Entry 7UGQ (electron microscopy, 3.40 A resolution); this record covers chains A and B of the 18 polymer chains in the assembly.

# Chain A (and B)
Molecule: Envelope glycoprotein gp120
Source organism: Human immunodeficiency virus 1
Notes: chain B of this document is another copy of the same molecule, construct and numbering; everything in this record applies to it too
Reference sequence: D7S1H2 (D7S1H2_9HIV1); residues 33-506 here correspond to UniProt positions 32-505 (UniProt number = residue number - 1)
Sequence (447 residues; each row starts with the number of its first residue; note: 31 numbers in that range are skipped by the numbering (no residue carries them; nothing is unmodelled there); a row labelled like 321A-321C holds insertion residues (321A, then the next letters in order)):
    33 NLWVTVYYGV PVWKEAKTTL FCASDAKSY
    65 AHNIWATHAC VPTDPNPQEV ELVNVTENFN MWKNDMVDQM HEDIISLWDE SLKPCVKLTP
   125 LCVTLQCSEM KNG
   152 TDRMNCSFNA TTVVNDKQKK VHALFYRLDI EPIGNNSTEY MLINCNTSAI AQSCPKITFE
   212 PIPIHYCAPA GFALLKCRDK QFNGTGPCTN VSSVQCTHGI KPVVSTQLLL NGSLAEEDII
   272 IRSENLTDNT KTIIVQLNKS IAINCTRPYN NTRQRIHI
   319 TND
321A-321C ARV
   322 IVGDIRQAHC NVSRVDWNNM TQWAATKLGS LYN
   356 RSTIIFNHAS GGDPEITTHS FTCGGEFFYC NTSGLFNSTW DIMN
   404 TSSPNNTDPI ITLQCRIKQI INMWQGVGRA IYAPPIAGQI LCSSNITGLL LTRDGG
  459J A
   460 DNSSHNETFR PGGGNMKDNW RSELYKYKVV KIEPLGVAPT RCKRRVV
Construct notes: conflict Asn-33 (Asp32 in D7S1H2), Val-496 (Ile495 in D7S1H2), Arg-500 (Lys499 in D7S1H2), Cys-501 (Ala500 in D7S1H2), Lys-502 (Arg501 in D7S1H2)
Disulfide bonds: Cys-54/Cys-74, Cys-119/Cys-205, Cys-126/Cys-196, Cys-131/Cys-157, Cys-218/Cys-247, Cys-228/Cys-239, Cys-296/Cys-331, Cys-378/Cys-445, Cys-385/Cys-418
Glycans and other covalent adducts: N-acetylglucosamine (NAG) linked to Asn-88, Asn-156, Asn-160, Asn-197, Asn-234, Asn-241, Asn-262, Asn-276, Asn-289, Asn-295, Asn-301, Asn-340, Asn-354, Asn-386, Asn-392, Asn-448, Asn-461; glycan linked to Asn-332, Asn-465
What the authors report for this chain:
  - post-translational modification sites: Asn-197, Asn-234, Asn-276, Asn-354, Asn-386, Asn-392, Asn-461, Asn-465

# How chain A and chain B interact
Pairs across the interface (13; chain A residue first):
  Pro-118(A) / Lys-117(B)
  Val-164(A) / Cys-196(B)
  Val-164(A) / Asn-197(B)
  Val-165(A) / Cys-126(B)
  Val-165(A) / Val-127(B)
  Val-165(A) / Thr-128(B)
  Val-165(A) / Ile-184(B)  hydrophobic
  Val-165(A) / Met-192(B)  hydrophobic
  Asn-166(A) / Thr-123(B)  hydrogen bond (side chain-backbone)
  Asn-166(A) / Pro-124(B)
  Asn-166(A) / Cys-126(B)  hydrogen bond (backbone-backbone)
  Asp-167(A) / Val-127(B)
  Asp-167(A) / Thr-128(B)  hydrogen bond (side chain-backbone)
Interface residues without a listed pair, chain A (7 interface residues in all): Lys-168, His-308

# Overview
7 residues of chain A and 10 residues of chain B are in contact, with 3 hydrogen bonds. Polar pairs include
Asn-166(A)/Thr-123(B), Asp-167(A)/Thr-128(B) and Asn-166(A)/Cys-126(B). N-acetylglucosamine is covalently
linked to Asn-88(A), Asn-156(A), Asn-160(A), Asn-197(A), Asn-234(A) and Asn-241(A) and 11 more. From the
paper: modification sites Asn-197(A), Asn-234(A) and Asn-276(A) among others.
Chain A and chain B are both Envelope glycoprotein gp120 (Human immunodeficiency virus 1); the structure,
Cryo-EM structure of BG24 Fabs with an inferred germline CDRL1 and 10-1074 Fabs in complex with ..., was
determined by electron microscopy together with 7UGM, 7UGP, 7UGN and 7UGO from the same study.
